PDB entry 7PFW | electron microscopy, 5.20 A resolution (low resolution: residue-level contacts below are approximate; hydrogen-bond / salt-bridge calls are withheld) | chains e and J of the 11 polymer chains in the assembly

Chain e:
Protein: Histone H3.2
Organism: Homo sapiens
Reference sequence: Q71DI3 (H32_HUMAN); residues 0-135 here correspond to UniProt positions 1-136 (UniProt number = residue number + 1)
Chain sequence (136 residues; each row starts with the number of its first residue; numbering starts at 0):
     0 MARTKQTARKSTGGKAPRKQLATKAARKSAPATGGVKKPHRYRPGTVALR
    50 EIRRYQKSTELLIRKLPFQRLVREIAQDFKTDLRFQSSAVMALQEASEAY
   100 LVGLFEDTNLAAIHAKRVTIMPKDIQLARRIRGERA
Unresolved in the structure: 0-36, 134-135
Sequence notes: engineered mutation Ala-110 (Cys111 in Q71DI3)
Curated features (UniProtKB/Swiss-Prot):
  - modified residue: Arg-2 (Asymmetric dimethylarginine), Thr-3 (Phosphothreonine), Lys-4 (Allysine), Gln-5 (5-glutamyl dopamine), Thr-6 (Phosphothreonine), Arg-8 (Citrulline), Lys-9 (N6,N6,N6-trimethyllysine), Ser-10 (ADP-ribosylserine), Thr-11 (Phosphothreonine), Lys-14 (N6-(2-hydroxyisobutyryl)lysine), Arg-17 (Asymmetric dimethylarginine), Lys-18 (N6-(2-hydroxyisobutyryl)lysine), Lys-23 (N6-(2-hydroxyisobutyryl)lysine), Arg-26 (Citrulline), Lys-27 (N6,N6,N6-trimethyllysine), Ser-28 (ADP-ribosylserine), Lys-36 (N6,N6,N6-trimethyllysine), Lys-37 (N6-methyllysine), Tyr-41 (Phosphotyrosine), Lys-56 (N6,N6,N6-trimethyllysine) and 8 more in UniProt
  - lipidation: Lys-18 (N6-decanoyllysine)

Chain J:
Molecule: 167-nt DNA strand
Organism: synthetic construct
Sequence (167 nucleotides; row label = number of the first residue in the row):
   435 ACTTACATGCACAGGATGTATATATGTGACACGTGCCTGGAGACTAGGGA
   485 GTAATCCCCTTGGCGGTTAAAACGCGGGGGACAGCGCGTACGTGCGTTTA
   535 AGCGGTGCTAGAGCTGTCTACGACCAATTGAGCGGCCTCGGCACCGGGAT
   585 TCTCCAGTGGCCAGTGG

Chain e / chain J interface:
Residue-residue contacts (22; chain e residue first):
  Arg-40(e) with DG510(J)
  Tyr-41(e) with DT587(J); DC588(J)
  Arg-42(e) with DG513(J); DC588(J)
  Thr-45(e) with DT587(J); DC588(J)
  Arg-63(e) with DA505(J)
  Arg-72(e) with DT495(J)
  Arg-83(e) with DT494(J); DT495(J)
  Phe-84(e) with DT494(J); DT495(J)
  Gln-85(e) with DT494(J)
  Arg-116(e) with DA515(J); DC516(J)
  Val-117(e) with DG514(J); DA515(J)
  Thr-118(e) with DG514(J); DA515(J)
  Met-120(e) with DA515(J); DC516(J)
Other interface residues (no listed pair), chain e (19 interface residues in all): Lys-37, Pro-43, Arg-52, Leu-82, Ser-86, Lys-115
Other interface residues (no listed pair), chain J (12 interface residues in all): DA504, DC589

Overview:
The interface between chain e and chain J involves 19 residues on one side and 12 on the other.
Chain e is Histone H3.2 (Homo sapiens) and chain J is a 167-nt DNA strand (synthetic construct); the
structure, Nucleosome 2 of the 4x207 nucleosome array containing H1, was determined by electron microscopy,
deposited together with 7PET, 7PEU, 7PEV, 7PEW, 7PEX, 7PEY and 16 further entries.
